PDB entry 8TK0 | electron microscopy, 3.23 A resolution | chains A and C of the 4 polymer chains in the assembly

Chain A (and C):
Molecule: Endonuclease GajA
Organism: Bacillus cereus
Notes: EC 3.1.-.-; chain C of this document is another copy of the same molecule, construct and numbering; everything in this record applies to it too
UniProtKB: J8H9C1 (GAJA_BACC6); numbering as in UniProt (aligned over 1-578)
Chain sequence (578 residues; row label = number of the first residue in the row):
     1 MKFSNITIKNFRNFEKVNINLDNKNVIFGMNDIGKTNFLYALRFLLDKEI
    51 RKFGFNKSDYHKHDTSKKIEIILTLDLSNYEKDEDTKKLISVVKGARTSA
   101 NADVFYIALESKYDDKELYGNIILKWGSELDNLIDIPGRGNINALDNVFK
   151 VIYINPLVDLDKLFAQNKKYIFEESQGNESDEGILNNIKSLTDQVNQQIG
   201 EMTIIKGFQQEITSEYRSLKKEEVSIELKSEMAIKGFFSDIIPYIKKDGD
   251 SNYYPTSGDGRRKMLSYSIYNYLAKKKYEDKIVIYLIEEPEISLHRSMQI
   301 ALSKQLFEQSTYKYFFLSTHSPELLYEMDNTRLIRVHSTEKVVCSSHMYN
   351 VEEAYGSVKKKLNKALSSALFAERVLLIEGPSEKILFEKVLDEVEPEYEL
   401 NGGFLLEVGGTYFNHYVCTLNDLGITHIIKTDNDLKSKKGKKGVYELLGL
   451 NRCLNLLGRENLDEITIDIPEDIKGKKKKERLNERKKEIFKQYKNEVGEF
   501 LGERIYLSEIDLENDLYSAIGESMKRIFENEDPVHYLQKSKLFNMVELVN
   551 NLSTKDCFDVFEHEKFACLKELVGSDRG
Unresolved in the structure: 159-279, 576-578
Swiss-Prot annotation at these positions:
  - binding site (ATP): Asp32 to Thr36
  - binding site (a divalent metal cation): Glu379, Glu383, Asp463, Glu464, Glu513
  - site (Interaction with GajB): Lys94, Arg97
From the paper describing this entry:
  - catalytic residues: Glu379, Glu383, Glu513 (proposed by the authors, not directly observed)
  - mutagenesis - E379A: abolished catalytic activity (citing earlier work)
  - mutagenesis - E379A: decreased growth

How chain A and chain C interact:
Residue-residue contacts - 51 pairs, chain A then chain C:
  Met30(A) with His295(C)
  Leu157(A) with Leu157(C), hydrophobic
  Ile292(A) with Ile292(C)
  His295(A) with Met30(C); His320(C); Phe371(C)
  Arg296(A) with Glu399(C), salt bridge; Phe404(C)
  Ser297(A) with Leu400(C)
  Ile300(A) with Leu400(C), hydrophobic
  His320(A) with His295(C)
  Ala354(A) with Asn550(C)
  Ser357(A) with Lys389(C); Val549(C); Asn550(C), hydrogen bond
  Lys361(A) with Glu388(C)
  Lys364(A) with Tyr398(C); Glu399(C), salt bridge
  Glu388(A) with Lys361(C)
  Asp392(A) with Lys360(C)
  Tyr398(A) with Lys364(C)
  Glu399(A) with Arg296(C), salt bridge; Lys364(C), salt bridge
  Leu400(A) with Ser297(C); Ile300(C), hydrophobic; Ala301(C), hydrophobic
  Phe404(A) with Arg296(C)
  Gly410(A) with Val546(C)
  Lys436(A) with Tyr536(C)
  Lys439(A) with Ile527(C); Phe528(C); Glu547(C), salt bridge
  Gly440(A) with Asn530(C)
  Lys442(A) with Asn530(C), hydrogen bond; Glu531(C), salt bridge
  Leu448(A) with Phe543(C), hydrophobic
  Arg452(A) with Phe543(C)
  Ile527(A) with Lys439(C)
  Phe528(A) with Lys439(C)
  Asn530(A) with Gly440(C); Lys442(C), hydrogen bond
  Tyr536(A) with Ser437(C); Lys439(C)
  Ser540(A) with Lys436(C)
  Phe543(A) with Gly410(C); Leu448(C), hydrophobic; Arg452(C)
  Asn544(A) with Lys436(C)
  Val546(A) with Gly410(C)
  Glu547(A) with Lys439(C), salt bridge
  Asn550(A) with Ser357(C), hydrogen bond
Interface residues without a listed pair, chain A (50 interface residues in all): Gly29, Ser293, Leu294, Ala301, Val358, Phe371, Pro381, Ile385, Lys389, Gly409, Thr411, Ser437, Glu531, Leu542, Val549
Interface residues without a listed pair, chain C (49 interface residues in all): Gly29, Asp32, Glu289, Glu291, Leu294, Ala354, Pro381, Ile385, Gly409, Leu542, Asn544

In short:
50 residues of chain A and 49 residues of chain C are in contact; the contacts include 4 hydrogen bonds and 7
salt bridges. Polar contacts include Arg296(A)-Glu399(C), Lys364(A)-Glu399(C) and Lys439(A)-Glu547(C). The
paper reports catalytic residues Glu379(A), Glu383(A) and Glu513(A); E379A of chain A abolishes catalytic
activity.
Chain A and chain C are both Endonuclease GajA (Bacillus cereus); the structure, Structure of Gabija AB
complex, was determined by electron microscopy (same publication as 8TJY and 8TK1).
